3WGK - chain A; structure by X-ray diffraction, 2.80 A resolution.

Chain A:
Molecule: Cell division protein FtsZ
Source organism: Staphylococcus aureus
Notes: engineered mutation(s): 204SGEVN208 to GAG
UniProt: P0A029 (FTSZ_STAAM); aligned to UniProt positions 1-388 over residues 1-388 (the alignment contains insertions or deletions, so no single offset holds)
Sequence (390 residues; numbered -1 to 388; the number before each row is that of its first residue; numbers below 1 keep their minus sign (Gly-1 is residue -1)):
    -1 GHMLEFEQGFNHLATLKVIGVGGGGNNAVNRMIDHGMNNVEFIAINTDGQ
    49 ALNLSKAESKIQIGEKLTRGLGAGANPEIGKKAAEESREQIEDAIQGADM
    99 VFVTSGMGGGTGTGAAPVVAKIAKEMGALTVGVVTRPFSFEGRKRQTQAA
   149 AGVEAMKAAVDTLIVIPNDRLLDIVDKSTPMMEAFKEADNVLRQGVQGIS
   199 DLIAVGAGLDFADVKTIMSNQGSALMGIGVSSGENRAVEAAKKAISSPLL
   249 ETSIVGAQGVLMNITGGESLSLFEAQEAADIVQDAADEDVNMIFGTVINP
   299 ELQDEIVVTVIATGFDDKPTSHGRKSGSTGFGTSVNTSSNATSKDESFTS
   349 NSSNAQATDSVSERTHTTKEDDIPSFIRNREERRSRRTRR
Disordered / not traced: -1 to 10, 315-388
Sequence notes: expression tag (-1 to 0)
Small-molecule neighbours: GDP (guanosine-5'-diphosphate): Gly20, Gly21, Gly22, Gly23, Asn25, Asn44, Gly104, Met105, Gly107, Gly108, Thr109, Gly110, Pro135, Phe136, Glu139, Arg143, Asn166, Phe183, Ala186, Asp187, Leu190
Curated features (UniProtKB/Swiss-Prot):
  - binding site (GTP): Gly21 to Asn25, Arg29, Ala71 to Ala73, Gly108 to Gly110, Glu139, Arg143, Asn166, Asp187

Summary:
Ligands of chain A: GDP. Curated annotation (UniProt) lists 16 GTP-binding residues.
Chain A is Cell division protein FtsZ (Staphylococcus aureus); the structure, STAPHYLOCOCCUS AUREUS FTSZ T7
mutant substituted for GAG, DeltaT7GAG-GDP, was determined by X-ray diffraction together with 3WGJ, 3WGL, 3WGM
and 3WGN from the same study.
